7KA4 - chains C and D of the 4 polymer chains in the assembly; structure by electron microscopy, 2.80 A resolution.

# Chain C (and D)
Name: Fructose-bisphosphate aldolase A
From: Oryctolagus cuniculus
Notes: EC 4.1.2.13; chain D of this document is another copy of the same molecule, construct and numbering; everything in this record applies to it too
UniProt: P00883 (ALDOA_RABIT); residues 1-363 here correspond to UniProt positions 2-364 (UniProt number = residue number + 1)
Sequence (363 residues; numbered 1 to 363; the number before each row is that of its first residue):
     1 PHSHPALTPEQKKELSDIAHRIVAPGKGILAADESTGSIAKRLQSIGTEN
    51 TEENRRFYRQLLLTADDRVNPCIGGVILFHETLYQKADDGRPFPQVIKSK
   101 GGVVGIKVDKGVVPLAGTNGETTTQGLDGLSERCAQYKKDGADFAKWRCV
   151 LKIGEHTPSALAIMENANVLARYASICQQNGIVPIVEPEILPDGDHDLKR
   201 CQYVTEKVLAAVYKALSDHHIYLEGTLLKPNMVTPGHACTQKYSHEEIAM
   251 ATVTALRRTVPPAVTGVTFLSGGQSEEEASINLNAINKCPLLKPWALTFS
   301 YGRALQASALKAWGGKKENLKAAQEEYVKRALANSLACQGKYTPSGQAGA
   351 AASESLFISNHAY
Not modelled in the structure: 1, 345-363

# Interface between chain C and chain D
Pairs across the interface (37; chain C residue first):
  Ser-3(C) / Tyr-203(D)
  Tyr-203(C) / Ser-3(D)
  Tyr-203(C) / His-220(D)
  Lys-207(C) / Ser-217(D)  hydrogen bond (side chain-backbone)
  Lys-207(C) / His-220(D)  hydrogen bond
  Ala-210(C) / Ser-217(D)
  Ala-211(C) / Lys-214(D)
  Lys-214(C) / Ala-210(D)
  Lys-214(C) / Ala-211(D)
  Lys-214(C) / Lys-214(D)
  Ser-217(C) / Lys-207(D)  hydrogen bond (backbone-side chain)
  Ser-217(C) / Ala-210(D)
  His-220(C) / Tyr-203(D)
  His-220(C) / Lys-207(D)  hydrogen bond
  Tyr-222(C) / Arg-258(D)
  Leu-223(C) / Arg-258(D)
  Glu-224(C) / Arg-258(D)  salt bridge
  Arg-257(C) / Pro-261(D)
  Arg-257(C) / Pro-262(D)  hydrogen bond (side chain-backbone)
  Arg-257(C) / Ala-263(D)  hydrogen bond (backbone-backbone)
  Arg-258(C) / Tyr-222(D)
  Arg-258(C) / Leu-223(D)
  Arg-258(C) / Glu-224(D)  salt bridge
  Arg-258(C) / Pro-261(D)
  Arg-258(C) / Ala-263(D)
  Val-260(C) / Pro-262(D)
  Pro-261(C) / Arg-257(D)
  Pro-261(C) / Arg-258(D)
  Pro-262(C) / Arg-257(D)  hydrogen bond (backbone-side chain)
  Pro-262(C) / Val-260(D)
  Pro-262(C) / Trp-295(D)  hydrophobic
  Ala-263(C) / Arg-257(D)  hydrogen bond (backbone-backbone)
  Ala-263(C) / Arg-258(D)
  Leu-292(C) / Pro-294(D)  hydrophobic
  Pro-294(C) / Leu-292(D)  hydrophobic
  Pro-294(C) / Pro-294(D)  hydrophobic
  Trp-295(C) / Pro-262(D)  hydrophobic
Interface residues without a listed pair, chain C (25 interface residues in all): His-2, Lys-199, Arg-200, Asp-218, Thr-259
Interface residues without a listed pair, chain D (24 interface residues in all): His-2, Lys-199, Arg-200, Thr-259

# In short
The interface between chain C and chain D involves 25 residues on one side and 24 on the other; the contacts
include 8 hydrogen bonds and 2 salt bridges. Polar pairs include Glu-224(C)/Arg-258(D), Lys-207(C)/Ser-217(D)
and Lys-207(C)/His-220(D).
Chain C and chain D are both Fructose-bisphosphate aldolase A (Oryctolagus cuniculus); the structure,
Aldolase, rabbit muscle (beam-tilt refinement x4), was determined by electron microscopy together with 7K9L,
7K9X, 7KA2 and 7KA3 from the same study.
